PDB entry 5Z3U | electron microscopy, 4.31 A resolution (low resolution: residue-level contacts below are approximate; hydrogen-bond / salt-bridge calls are withheld) | chains H and I of the 11 polymer chains in the assembly

== Chain H ==
Name: Histone H2B 1.1
Organism: Xenopus laevis
Reference sequence: P02281 (H2B11_XENLA); residues 1-122 here correspond to UniProt positions 5-126 (UniProt number = residue number + 4)
Amino-acid sequence (122 residues; numbered 1 to 122; the number before each row is that of its first residue):
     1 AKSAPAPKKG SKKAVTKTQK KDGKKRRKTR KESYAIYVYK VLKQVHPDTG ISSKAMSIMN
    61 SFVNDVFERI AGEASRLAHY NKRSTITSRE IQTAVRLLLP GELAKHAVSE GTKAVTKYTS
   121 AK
Unresolved in the structure: 1-28, 122
Curated features (UniProtKB/Swiss-Prot):
  - modified residue: Lys-2 (N6-acetyllysine), Lys-9 (N6-acetyllysine), Ser-11 (Phosphoserine), Lys-12 (N6-acetyllysine), Lys-17 (N6-acetyllysine)
  - glycosylation: Ser-109 (O-linked (GlcNAc) serine)
  - cross-link: Lys-117 (Glycyl lysine isopeptide (Lys-Gly) (interchain with G-Cter in ubiquitin))

== Chain I ==
Molecule: 167-nt DNA strand
Sequence (167 nucleotides; numbered 1 to 167; the number before each row is that of its first residue):
     1 ATCGAGAATC CCGGTGCCGA GGCCGCTCAA TTGGTCGTAG ACAGCTCTAG CACCGCTTAA
    61 ACGCACGTAC GCGCTGTCCC CCGCGTTTTA ACCGCCAAGG GGATTACTCC CTAGTCTCCA
   121 GGCACGTGTC AGATATATAC ATCCTGAAGC TTGTCGAGAA GTACGAT
Unresolved in the structure: 1, 148-167

== Interface between chain H and chain I ==
Contacting residue pairs (13):
  Thr-29(H) / DT104(I)
  Arg-30(H) / DC28(I)
  Tyr-39(H) / DG21(I)
  Tyr-39(H) / DG22(I)
  Gly-50(H) / DG21(I)
  Ile-51(H) / DG21(I)
  Ser-52(H) / DA20(I)
  Ser-53(H) / DA20(I)
  Arg-83(H) / DG40(I)
  Ser-84(H) / DA39(I)
  Ser-84(H) / DG40(I)
  Thr-85(H) / DA39(I)
  Thr-85(H) / DG40(I)
Interface residues without a listed pair, chain H (11 interface residues in all): Lys-82
Interface residues without a listed pair, chain I (8 interface residues in all): DA41

== In short ==
The interface between chain H and chain I involves 11 residues on one side and 8 on the other.
Chain H is Histone H2B 1.1 (Xenopus laevis) and chain I is a 167-nt DNA strand; the structure, Structure of
Snf2-nucleosome complex at shl2 in ADP BeFx state, was determined by electron microscopy, deposited together
with 5Z3V, 5Z3L, 5Z3O, 6IY2 and 6IY3.
